6EWA - chains B and D of the 4 polymer chains in the assembly; structure by X-ray diffraction, 2.39 A resolution.

Chain B:
Protein: Beta-2-microglobulin
From: Homo sapiens
Reference sequence: P61769 (B2MG_HUMAN); residues 1-99 here correspond to UniProt positions 21-119 (UniProt number = residue number + 20)
Sequence (99 residues; numbered 1 to 99; the number before each row is that of its first residue):
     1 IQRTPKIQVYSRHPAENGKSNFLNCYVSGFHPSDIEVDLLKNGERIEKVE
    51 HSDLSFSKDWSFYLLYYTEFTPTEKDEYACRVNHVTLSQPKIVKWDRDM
Disulfide bonds: C25-C80
Curated features (UniProtKB/Swiss-Prot):
  - modified residue: Q2 (Pyrrolidone carboxylic acid)
  - glycosylation: I1 (N-linked (Glc) (glycation) isoleucine), K19 (N-linked (Glc) (glycation) lysine), K41 (N-linked (Glc) (glycation) lysine), K48 (N-linked (Glc) (glycation) lysine), K58 (N-linked (Glc) (glycation) lysine), K91 (N-linked (Glc) (glycation) lysine), K94 (N-linked (Glc) (glycation) lysine)

Chain D:
Protein: Lir-1
From: Homo sapiens
Reference sequence: D9IDM8 (D9IDM8_HUMAN); residues 4-198 here correspond to UniProt positions 27-221 (UniProt number = residue number + 23)
Sequence (195 residues; row label = number of the first residue in the row):
     4 PKPTLWAEPGSVITQGSPVTLRCQGGQETQEYRLYREKKTAPWITRIPQE
    54 LVKKGQFPIPSITWEHAGRYRCYYGSDTAGRSESSDPLELVVTGAYIKPT
   104 LSAQPSPVVNSGGNVTLQCDSQVAFDGFILCKEGEDEHPQCLNSQPHARG
   154 SSRAIFSVGPVSPSRRWWYRCYAYDSNSPYEWSLPSDLLELLVLG
Disordered / not traced: 28-34, 52-59, 78-84, 138-141
Disulfide bonds: C26-C75, C122-C174, C134-C144

Interface between chain B and chain D:
Pairs across the interface - 27 pairs, chain B then chain D:
  I1(B) - Q125(D)
  Q2(B) - I100(D)
  Q2(B) - Q125(D)  hydrogen bond
  Q2(B) - V126(D)
  Q2(B) - A127(D)  hydrogen bond (backbone-backbone)
  T4(B) - Y99(D)
  T4(B) - V126(D)
  V85(B) - I100(D)
  T86(B) - Y99(D)
  T86(B) - I100(D)  hydrogen bond (backbone-backbone)
  T86(B) - V126(D)
  L87(B) - A98(D)
  L87(B) - Y99(D)  hydrophobic
  L87(B) - I100(D)
  S88(B) - Q18(D)
  S88(B) - G97(D)  hydrogen bond (side chain-backbone)
  S88(B) - A98(D)  hydrogen bond (side chain-backbone)
  S88(B) - Y99(D)
  S88(B) - I100(D)
  S88(B) - L187(D)
  Q89(B) - Q18(D)  hydrogen bond
  K91(B) - W67(D)
  K91(B) - E184(D)  salt bridge
  I92(B) - W67(D)  hydrogen bond (backbone-side chain)
  V93(B) - W67(D)  hydrophobic
  K94(B) - E68(D)  salt bridge
  M99(B) - K42(D)
Also at the interface, not in a pair above, chain B (14 interface residues in all): R3
Also at the interface, not in a pair above, chain D (16 interface residues in all): S124, F128, S155

In short:
Chain B and chain D form an interface of 14 and 16 residues respectively, with 7 hydrogen bonds and 2 salt
bridges. Polar pairs include K91(B)-E184(D), K94(B)-E68(D) and Q2(B)-Q125(D).
Chain B is Beta-2-microglobulin and chain D is Lir-1, both from Homo sapiens; the structure, Crystal structure
of HLA-A2 in complex with LILRB1, was determined by X-ray diffraction together with 6EWC and 6EWO from the
same study.
